Entry 1FB6 (X-ray diffraction, 2.10 A resolution); this record covers chain A.

== Chain A ==
Protein: Thioredoxin M
Organism: Spinacia oleracea
Notes: fragment: oxidized form
Reference sequence: P07591 (TRXM_SPIOL); residues 8-112 here correspond to UniProt positions 75-179 (UniProt number = residue number + 67)
Sequence (105 residues; each row starts with the number of its first residue):
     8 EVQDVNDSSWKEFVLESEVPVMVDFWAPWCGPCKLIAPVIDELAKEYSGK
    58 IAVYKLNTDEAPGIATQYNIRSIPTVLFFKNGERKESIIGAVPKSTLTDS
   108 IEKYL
Not modelled in the structure: 8
Disulfide bonds: Cys-37/Cys-40
Swiss-Prot annotation at these positions:
  - active site (Nucleophile): Cys-37, Cys-40
  - site: Asp-31 (Deprotonates C-terminal active site Cys), Gly-38 (Contributes to redox potential value), Pro-39 (Contributes to redox potential value)

== Overview ==
Curated annotation (UniProt) lists active-site residues Cys-37 and Cys-40.
Chain A is Thioredoxin M (Spinacia oleracea); the structure, Crystal structure of thioredoxin M from spinach
chloroplast (oxidized form), was determined by X-ray diffraction, deposited together with 1F9M, 1FAA and 1FB0.
